8VTL - chains H and L of the 3 polymer chains in the assembly; structure by X-ray diffraction, 3.05 A resolution.

# Chain H
Molecule: Reaction center protein H chain
Source organism: Cereibacter sphaeroides
UniProtKB: P0C0Y7 (RCEH_RHOSH); residues 11-250 here = UniProt positions 11-250
Amino-acid sequence (240 residues; row label = number of the first residue in the row):
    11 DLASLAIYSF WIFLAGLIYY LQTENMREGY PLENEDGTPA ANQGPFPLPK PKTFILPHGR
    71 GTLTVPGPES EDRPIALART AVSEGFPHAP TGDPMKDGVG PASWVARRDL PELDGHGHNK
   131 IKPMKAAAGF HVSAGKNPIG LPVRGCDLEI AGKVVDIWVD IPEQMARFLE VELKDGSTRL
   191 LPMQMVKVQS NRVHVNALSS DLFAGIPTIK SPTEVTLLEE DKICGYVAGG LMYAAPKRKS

# Chain L
Molecule: Reaction center protein L chain
Source organism: Cereibacter sphaeroides
UniProtKB: P0C0Y8 (RCEL_RHOSH); residues 1-281 here correspond to UniProt positions 2-282 (UniProt number = residue number + 1)
Amino-acid sequence (281 residues; row label = number of the first residue in the row):
     1 ALLSFERKYR VPGGTLVGGN LFDFWVGPFY VGFFGVATFF FAALGIILIA WSAVLQGTWN
    61 PQLISVYPPA LEYGLGGAPL AKGGLWQIIT ICATGAFVSW ALREVEICRK LGIGYHIPFA
   121 FAFAILAYLT LVLFRPVMMG AWGYAFPYGI WTHLDWVSNT GYTYGNFHYN PAHMIAISFF
   181 FTNALALALH GALVLSAANP EKGKEMRTPD HEDTFFRDLV GYSIGTLGIH RLGLLLSLSA
   241 VFFSALCMII TGTIWFDQWV DWWQWWVKLP WWANIPGGIN G
Bound ions: Fe ion: His190, His230 (shared with 3 residues of chain M)
Residues lining bound ligands:
  - bacteriochlorophyll a (BCL), molecule 1: Ile46, Tyr128, Leu131, Phe146, Ile150, Trp151, His153, Leu154, Trp156, Val157
  - bacteriochlorophyll a (BCL), molecule 2: Phe97, Phe121, Ala124, Ile125, Ala127, Tyr128, Leu131, Trp156, Val157, Ser158, Thr160, Gly161, Tyr162, Asn166, Phe167, His168, His173, Ala176, Ile177, Phe180, Phe181, Val241, Ser244, Ala245, Cys247, Met248
  - bacteriochlorophyll a (BCL), molecule 3: Val157, Tyr162, His168, Phe181
  - bacteriochlorophyll a (BCL), molecule 4: His168, Met174, Ile177, Ser178, Phe181, Thr182, Leu185
  - bacteriopheophytin a (BPH), molecule 1: Thr38, Phe41, Ala42, Gly45, Ile49, Ile89, Cys92, Ala93, Ala96, Phe97, Trp100, Glu104, Ile117, Ala120, Phe121, Phe123, Ala124, Tyr128, Phe146, Tyr148, Gly149, Ile150, His153, Phe180, Ser237, Leu238, Val241
  - bacteriopheophytin a (BPH), molecule 2: Phe181, Ala184, Leu185, Ala188, Leu189, Leu219, Val220

# How chain H and chain L interact
Pairs across the interface (65):
  Gly39(H) - Leu3(L)
  Gly39(H) - Ser4(L)  hydrogen bond (backbone-backbone)
  Gly39(H) - Phe5(L)
  Tyr40(H) - Leu3(L)  hydrophobic
  Leu42(H) - Ala1(L)  hydrophobic
  Leu42(H) - Leu2(L)
  Leu42(H) - Leu3(L)  hydrophobic
  Glu43(H) - Ala1(L)
  Glu43(H) - Leu2(L)  hydrogen bond (backbone-backbone)
  Glu43(H) - Ser4(L)
  Glu45(H) - Leu2(L)
  Glu45(H) - Arg7(L)
  Ala50(H) - Ala1(L)  hydrophobic
  Lys62(H) - Asn199(L)  hydrogen bond
  Phe64(H) - Ala198(L)
  Phe64(H) - Met206(L)  hydrophobic
  Ile65(H) - Gly203(L)
  Ile65(H) - Glu205(L)
  Ile65(H) - Met206(L)  hydrogen bond (backbone-backbone)
  Leu66(H) - Met206(L)  hydrophobic
  Pro67(H) - Glu205(L)
  Pro67(H) - Met206(L)
  His68(H) - Glu205(L)
  Glu79(H) - Ser4(L)  hydrogen bond
  Glu81(H) - Ser4(L)
  Glu81(H) - Phe5(L)
  Glu81(H) - Lys8(L)  salt bridge
  Arg83(H) - Lys8(L)
  Leu87(H) - Arg7(L)
  Leu87(H) - Lys8(L)
  Ala88(H) - Arg7(L)
  Arg89(H) - Arg7(L)
  Gly95(H) - Phe24(L)
  Gly95(H) - Trp25(L)  hydrogen bond (backbone-backbone)
  Phe96(H) - Phe24(L)  hydrophobic
  Pro97(H) - Arg10(L)
  Pro97(H) - Val11(L)
  Pro97(H) - Pro12(L)
  Pro97(H) - Asp23(L)
  Pro97(H) - Trp25(L)
  His98(H) - Arg7(L)  hydrogen bond
  His98(H) - Arg10(L)  hydrogen bond (backbone-backbone)
  His98(H) - Val11(L)
  His98(H) - Pro12(L)
  Val109(H) - Lys8(L)
  Gly110(H) - Lys8(L)  hydrogen bond (backbone-backbone)
  Gly110(H) - Val11(L)
  Pro111(H) - Val11(L)
  Pro111(H) - Lys110(L)
  Pro111(H) - Gly112(L)
  Ser113(H) - Lys8(L)
  Ser113(H) - Tyr9(L)
  Trp114(H) - Lys8(L)
  Asp124(H) - Asp210(L)
  Gly125(H) - Thr208(L)
  Gly125(H) - Asp210(L)  hydrogen bond (backbone-side chain)
  Pro172(H) - Asp210(L)
  Glu173(H) - Pro209(L)
  Glu173(H) - Thr226(L)  hydrogen bond
  Ala238(H) - Gly112(L)
  Met242(H) - Gly13(L)
  Met242(H) - Gly14(L)
  Met242(H) - Arg109(L)
  Met242(H) - Lys110(L)
  Tyr243(H) - Val11(L)
Interface residues without a listed pair, chain H (41 interface residues in all): Glu38, Ile85, Ala99, Pro100, Val115, His126, Met175
Interface residues without a listed pair, chain L (32 interface residues in all): Leu111, Lys204, Asp213, Leu227

# Overview
The interface between chain H and chain L involves 41 residues on one side and 32 on the other, with 11
hydrogen bonds and 1 salt bridge. Polar contacts include Glu81(H)-Lys8(L), Lys62(H)-Asn199(L) and
Glu79(H)-Ser4(L).
Here chain H is Reaction center protein H chain and chain L is Reaction center protein L chain, both from
Cereibacter sphaeroides. Entry 8VTL (Crystal structure of R. sphaeroides Photosynthetic Reaction Center
variant Y(M210)2-methoxyphenylalanine) was determined by X-ray diffraction (same publication as 8VTJ, 8VTK,
8VTM, 8VTN and 8VTO).
